PDB entry 8VNR | X-ray diffraction, 1.98 A resolution | chains A and B of the 4 polymer chains in the assembly

# Chain A
Molecule: Intron-encoded endonuclease I-PpoI
Source organism: Physarum polycephalum
Notes: EC 3.1.-.-
Reference sequence: Q94702 (PPO1_PHYPO); numbering as in UniProt (aligned over 2-163)
Chain sequence (162 residues; each row starts with the number of its first residue):
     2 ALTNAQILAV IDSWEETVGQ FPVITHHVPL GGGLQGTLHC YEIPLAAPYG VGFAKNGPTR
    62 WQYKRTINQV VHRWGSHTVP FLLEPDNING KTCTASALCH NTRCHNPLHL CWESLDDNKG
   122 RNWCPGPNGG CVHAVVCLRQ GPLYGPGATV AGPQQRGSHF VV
Sequence notes: engineered mutation A98 (His in Q94702)
Ion coordination: Zn2+ site 1: C41, C100, C105, H110; Na+: N119 (shared with 2 residues of chain D); Zn2+ site 2: C125, C132, H134, C138
Reported in the primary citation:
  - mutagenesis - H78A: unchanged catalytic activity
  - mutagenesis - H78A/H98A: decreased catalytic activity
  - mutagenesis - H98A: increased catalytic activity on imidazole

# Chain B
Molecule: Intron-encoded endonuclease I-PpoI
Source organism: Physarum polycephalum
Notes: EC 3.1.-.-
Reference sequence: Q94702 (PPO1_PHYPO); residues 202-363 here correspond to UniProt positions 2-163 (UniProt number = residue number - 200)
Chain sequence (162 residues; each row starts with the number of its first residue):
   202 ALTNAQILAV IDSWEETVGQ FPVITHHVPL GGGLQGTLHC YEIPLAAPYG VGFAKNGPTR
   262 WQYKRTINQV VHRWGSHTVP FLLEPDNING KTCTASALCH NTRCHNPLHL CWESLDDNKG
   322 RNWCPGPNGG CVHAVVCLRQ GPLYGPGATV AGPQQRGSHF VV
Sequence notes: engineered mutation A298 (His98 in Q94702)
Ion coordination: Zn2+ site 1: C241, C300, C305, H310; Na+: N319 (shared with 2 residues of chain C); Zn2+ site 2: C325, C332, H334, C338

# How chain A and chain B interact
Residue-residue contacts - 114 pairs, chain A then chain B:
  L9(A) - R357(B)
  I12(A) - R357(B)
  D13(A) - R357(B)  salt bridge
  E16(A) - Q356(B)
  E16(A) - R357(B)  hydrogen bond (side chain-backbone)
  E16(A) - G358(B)  hydrogen bond (side chain-backbone)
  E16(A) - F361(B)
  E17(A) - H360(B)  salt bridge
  V19(A) - F361(B)  hydrophobic
  G20(A) - F361(B)
  L39(A) - V363(B)
  H40(A) - V362(B)
  H40(A) - V363(B)  hydrogen bond (side chain-backbone)
  Y42(A) - H360(B)  hydrogen bond (side chain-backbone)
  Y42(A) - F361(B)
  Y42(A) - V362(B)
  F82(A) - A352(B)  hydrophobic
  F82(A) - G353(B)
  E85(A) - A352(B)
  E85(A) - Q355(B)
  P86(A) - V351(B)
  I89(A) - A349(B)
  I89(A) - V351(B)  hydrophobic
  N90(A) - A349(B)
  C94(A) - V351(B)  hydrophobic
  N107(A) - F361(B)
  N107(A) - V362(B)  hydrogen bond (side chain-backbone)
  P108(A) - P354(B)
  P108(A) - Q355(B)
  P108(A) - F361(B)  hydrophobic
  L109(A) - P354(B)
  L109(A) - Q356(B)
  L109(A) - F361(B)
  L109(A) - V362(B)
  L109(A) - V363(B)
  H110(A) - V363(B)  hydrogen bond (side chain-backbone)
  L111(A) - G353(B)
  L111(A) - P354(B)
  C112(A) - A352(B)
  W113(A) - T350(B)
  W113(A) - V351(B)  hydrogen bond (backbone-backbone)
  W113(A) - A352(B)  hydrogen bond (backbone-backbone)
  E114(A) - T350(B)  hydrogen bond
  D117(A) - W324(B)  hydrogen bond (backbone-side chain)
  D117(A) - L344(B)
  D118(A) - G348(B)
  D118(A) - A349(B)  hydrogen bond (side chain-backbone)
  K120(A) - W324(B)
  G121(A) - W324(B)
  R122(A) - T350(B)  hydrogen bond
  W124(A) - D317(B)  hydrogen bond (side chain-backbone)
  W124(A) - K320(B)
  W124(A) - G321(B)
  W124(A) - W324(B)  hydrophobic
  V133(A) - Y345(B)
  V133(A) - G346(B)
  V133(A) - P347(B)
  H134(A) - P347(B)
  A135(A) - P347(B)  hydrogen bond (backbone-backbone)
  V136(A) - T350(B)
  L144(A) - D317(B)
  Y145(A) - V333(B)
  G146(A) - V333(B)
  P147(A) - V333(B)
  P147(A) - H334(B)
  P147(A) - A335(B)  hydrogen bond (backbone-backbone)
  G148(A) - D318(B)
  A149(A) - D318(B)  hydrogen bond (backbone-side chain)
  T150(A) - W313(B)
  T150(A) - E314(B)  hydrogen bond
  T150(A) - D318(B)
  T150(A) - R322(B)  hydrogen bond
  T150(A) - V336(B)
  V151(A) - E285(B)
  V151(A) - I289(B)  hydrophobic
  V151(A) - C294(B)  hydrophobic
  V151(A) - W313(B)  hydrogen bond (backbone-backbone)
  A152(A) - F282(B)  hydrophobic
  A152(A) - E285(B)
  A152(A) - C312(B)
  A152(A) - W313(B)  hydrogen bond (backbone-backbone)
  G153(A) - F282(B)
  G153(A) - L311(B)
  P154(A) - L299(B)  hydrophobic
  P154(A) - P308(B)
  P154(A) - L309(B)
  P154(A) - L311(B)
  P154(A) - V336(B)
  Q155(A) - P308(B)  hydrogen bond (backbone-backbone)
  Q156(A) - E216(B)
  Q156(A) - L309(B)
  R157(A) - L209(B)
  R157(A) - I212(B)
  R157(A) - D213(B)  salt bridge
  R157(A) - E216(B)  hydrogen bond (backbone-side chain)
  G158(A) - E216(B)  hydrogen bond (backbone-side chain)
  H160(A) - E216(B)
  H160(A) - E217(B)  salt bridge
  H160(A) - Y242(B)  hydrogen bond (backbone-side chain)
  F161(A) - E216(B)
  F161(A) - V219(B)  hydrophobic
  F161(A) - G220(B)
  F161(A) - Y242(B)
  F161(A) - N307(B)
  F161(A) - P308(B)
  F161(A) - L309(B)
  V162(A) - H240(B)
  V162(A) - Y242(B)  hydrogen bond (backbone-side chain)
  V162(A) - N307(B)  hydrogen bond (backbone-side chain)
  V162(A) - L309(B)
  V163(A) - L239(B)
  V163(A) - H240(B)  hydrogen bond (backbone-side chain)
  V163(A) - L309(B)
  V163(A) - H310(B)  hydrogen bond (backbone-side chain)
Interface residues without a listed pair, chain A (56 interface residues in all): T38, L99, L139
Interface residues without a listed pair, chain B (55 interface residues in all): P281, P286, L339

# Summary
56 residues of chain A and 55 residues of chain B are in contact, with 28 hydrogen bonds and 4 salt bridges.
Polar contacts include D13(A)-R357(B), E17(A)-H360(B) and R157(A)-D213(B). C41(A), C100(A), C105(A) and
H110(A) coordinate Zn2+ site 1. From the paper: H78A/H98A of chain A reduce catalytic activity; H98A of chain
A increases catalytic activity on imidazole.
Chain A and chain B are both Intron-encoded endonuclease I-PpoI (Physarum polycephalum); the structure, Homing
endonuclease H98A I-PpoI-DNA complex at pH6.0 (K+ MES) with 1 mM Mn2+ for 600s and ..., was determined by
X-ray diffraction (same publication as 8VMO, 8VMP, 8VMQ, 8VMR, 8VMS, 8VMT and 35 further entries).
